PDB entry 8HNC | electron microscopy, 3.73 A resolution | chain A

[Chain A]
Protein: Solute carrier organic anion transporter family member 1B1
Organism: Homo sapiens
UniProtKB: Q9Y6L6 (SO1B1_HUMAN); residue numbers follow UniProt; this construct covers 1-691
Amino-acid sequence (712 residues; row label = number of the first residue in the row; numbers below 1 keep their minus sign (Met-20 is residue -20)):
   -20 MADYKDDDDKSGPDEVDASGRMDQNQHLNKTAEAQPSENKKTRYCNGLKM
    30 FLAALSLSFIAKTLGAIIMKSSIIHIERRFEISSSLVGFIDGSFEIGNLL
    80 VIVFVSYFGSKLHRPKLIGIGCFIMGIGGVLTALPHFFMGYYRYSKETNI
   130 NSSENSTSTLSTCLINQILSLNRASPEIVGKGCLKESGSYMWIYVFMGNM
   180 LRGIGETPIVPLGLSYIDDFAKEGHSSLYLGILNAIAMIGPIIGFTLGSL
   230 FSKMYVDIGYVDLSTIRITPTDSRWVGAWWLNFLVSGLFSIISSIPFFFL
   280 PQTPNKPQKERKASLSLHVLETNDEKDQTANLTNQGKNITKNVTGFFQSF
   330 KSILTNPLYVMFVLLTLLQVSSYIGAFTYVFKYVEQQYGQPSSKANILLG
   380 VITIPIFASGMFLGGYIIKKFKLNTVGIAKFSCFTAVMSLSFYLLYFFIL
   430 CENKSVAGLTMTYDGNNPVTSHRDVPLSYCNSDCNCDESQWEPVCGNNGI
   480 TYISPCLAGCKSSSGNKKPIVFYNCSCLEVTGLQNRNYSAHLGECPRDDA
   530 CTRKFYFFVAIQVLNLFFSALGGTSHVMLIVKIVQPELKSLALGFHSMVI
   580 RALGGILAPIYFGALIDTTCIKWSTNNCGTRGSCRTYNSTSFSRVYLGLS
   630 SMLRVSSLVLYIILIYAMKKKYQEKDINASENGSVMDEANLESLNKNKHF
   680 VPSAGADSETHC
Unresolved in the structure: -20 to 24, 126-136, 145-153, 285-321, 652-691
Disulfide bonds: Cys142-Cys463, Cys430-Cys530, Cys459-Cys506, Cys465-Cys485, Cys474-Cys524, Cys489-Cys504, Cys599-Cys613
Covalently attached groups: N-acetylglucosamine (NAG) linked to Asn503, Asn516
Construct notes: initiating methionine (-20); expression tag (-19 to 0)
Residues lining bound ligands: Bilirubin IX alpha (BLR; 3-[5-[(Z)-(4-ethenyl-3-methyl-5-oxidanylidene-pyrrol-2-ylidene)methyl]-2-[[5-[(Z)-(3-ethenyl-4-methyl-5-oxidanylidene-pyrrol-2-ylidene)methyl]-3-(3-hydroxy-3-oxopropyl)-4-methyl-1H-pyrrol-2-yl]methyl]-4-methyl-1H-pyrrol-3-yl]propanoic acid): Met217, Phe224, Val349, Tyr352, Ile353, Phe356, Thr357, Phe360, Leu378, Gly379, Thr382, Ile383, Phe386, Leu545, Ile579
UniProt features mapped onto this chain:
  - modified residue (Phosphoserine): Ser293, Ser295, Ser672, Ser682
  - glycosylation (N-linked (GlcNAc...) asparagine): Asn130, Asn134, Asn432, Asn503, Asn516, Asn617
  - natural variant: Pro155 (P155T: Decreased transport activity), Glu156 (E156G: Decreased transport activity), Val174 (V174A: Decreased transport activity), Leu193 (L193R: Strongly decreases expression at the plasma membrane)
  - mutagenesis: Tyr367 (Y367F: Decreased estradiol-17beta-d-glucuronide uptake), Tyr625 (Y625F: Decreased estradiol-17beta-d-glucuronide uptake), Tyr645 (Y645F: Decreased estradiol-17beta-d-glucuronide uptake)
Reported in the primary citation:
  - binding site for Bilirubin IX alpha: Tyr352, Phe356, Phe386
  - contacts within the chain: His115-Asp236
  - mutagenesis - K41A, K49A, R580A: decreased expression

[Summary]
Ligands of chain A: Bilirubin IX alpha. Covalently linked N-acetylglucosamine: at Asn503 and Asn516. From
UniProt: 3 mutagenesis sites. The paper reports a binding site for Bilirubin IX alpha at Tyr352, Phe356 and
Phe386; K41A, K49A and R580A reduce expression.
Chain A is Solute carrier organic anion transporter family member 1B1 (Homo sapiens); the structure, Cryo-EM
structure of human OATP1B1 in complex with bilirubin, was determined by electron microscopy, deposited
together with 8HNB, 8HND, 8HNH and 8K6L.
